6FF4 - chains Z and u of the 28 polymer chains in the assembly; structure by electron microscopy, 3.40 A resolution.

== Chain Z ==
Molecule: pre mRNA
Organism: Homo sapiens
Sequence (478 nucleotides; row label = number of the first residue in the row):
     1 GAAUACAAGCUCAUCCGAUAUCCGUACACCAUCAGGGUACGAGCUAGCCC
    51 AUGGCGUACACCAUCAGGGUACGACUAGUAGAUCUCGUACACCAUCAGGG
   101 UACGGAAUUCUCUAGAGUCGAGGAGGACAUCUCAGCAAAAGAGAAGCUGC
   151 UGCGGGCGUCGGAGGACGAGCGGGACCGGGUGCUGGAGGAGCUGCACAAG
   201 GCAGAGGACAGCCUGCUGGCUGCCGACGAGACCGCCGCCAAGGUAUGUAU
   251 CAAGCUUACAAGACAGCUUUAAGGAGACCAAUAGAAACUGGGCAUGUGGA
   301 GACAGAGAAGACUCUUGGCCUCGAGAAACCUGUAACUGGAAUGUGUGUGG
   351 AGUGUGACUGAUAGAACACUACCUGAUUCUUAUGUAUUUACUGACCUGUG
   401 UUUUUUUGCUACUUUUUUUCUUUUCUCCCCUUCCCCUUUCCCUAUUUUUU
   451 UUCUUGCCCUGAUCCGGAAUUUGGAUCC
Disordered / not traced: 1-232, 263-379, 398-478

== Chain u ==
Name: Splicing factor 3B subunit 1
Organism: Homo sapiens
UniProtKB: O75533 (SF3B1_HUMAN); residues 1-1304 here = UniProt positions 1-1304
Amino-acid sequence (1304 residues; numbered 1 to 1304; the number before each row is that of its first residue):
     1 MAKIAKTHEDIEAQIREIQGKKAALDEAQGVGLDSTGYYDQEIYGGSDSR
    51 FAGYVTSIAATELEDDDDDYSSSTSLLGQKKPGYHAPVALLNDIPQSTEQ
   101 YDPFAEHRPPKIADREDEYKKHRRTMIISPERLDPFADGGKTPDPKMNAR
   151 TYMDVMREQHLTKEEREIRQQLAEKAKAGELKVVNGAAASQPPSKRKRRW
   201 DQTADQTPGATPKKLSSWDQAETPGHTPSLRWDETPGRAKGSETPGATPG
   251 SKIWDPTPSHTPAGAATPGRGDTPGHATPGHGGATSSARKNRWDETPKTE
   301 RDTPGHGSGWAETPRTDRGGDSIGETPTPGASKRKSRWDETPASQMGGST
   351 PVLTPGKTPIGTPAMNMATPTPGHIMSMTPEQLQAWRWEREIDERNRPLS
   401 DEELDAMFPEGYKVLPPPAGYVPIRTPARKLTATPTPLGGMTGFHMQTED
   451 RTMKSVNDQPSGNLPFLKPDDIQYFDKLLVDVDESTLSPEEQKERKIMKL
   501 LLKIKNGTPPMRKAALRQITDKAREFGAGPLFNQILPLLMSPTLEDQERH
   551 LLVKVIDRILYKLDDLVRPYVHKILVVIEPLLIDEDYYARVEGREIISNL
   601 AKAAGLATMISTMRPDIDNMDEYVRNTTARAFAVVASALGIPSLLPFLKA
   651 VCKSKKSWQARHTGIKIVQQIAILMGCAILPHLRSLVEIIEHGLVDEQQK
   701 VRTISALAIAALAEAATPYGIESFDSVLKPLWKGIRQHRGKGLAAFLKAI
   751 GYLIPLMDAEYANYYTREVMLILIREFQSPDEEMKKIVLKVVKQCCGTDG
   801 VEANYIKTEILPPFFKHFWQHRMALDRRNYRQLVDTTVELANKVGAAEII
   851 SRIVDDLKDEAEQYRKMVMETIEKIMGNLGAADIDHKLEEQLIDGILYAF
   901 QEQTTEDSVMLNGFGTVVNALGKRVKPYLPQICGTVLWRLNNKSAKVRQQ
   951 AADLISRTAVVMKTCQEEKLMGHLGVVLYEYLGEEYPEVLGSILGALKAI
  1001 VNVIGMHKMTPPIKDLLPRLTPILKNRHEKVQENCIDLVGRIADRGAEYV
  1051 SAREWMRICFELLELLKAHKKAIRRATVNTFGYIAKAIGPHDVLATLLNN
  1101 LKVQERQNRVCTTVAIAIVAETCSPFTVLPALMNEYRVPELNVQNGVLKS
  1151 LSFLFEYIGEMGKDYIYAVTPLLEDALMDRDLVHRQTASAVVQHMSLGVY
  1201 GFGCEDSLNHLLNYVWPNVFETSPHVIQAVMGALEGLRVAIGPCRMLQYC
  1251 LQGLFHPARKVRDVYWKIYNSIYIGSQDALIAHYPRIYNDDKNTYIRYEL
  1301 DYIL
Disordered / not traced: 1-397, 416-441
UniProt features mapped onto this chain:
  - region: Gly-529 to Arg-568 (Interaction with SF3B14), Gln-547 to His-550 (Interaction with PHF5A), Glu-1156, Tyr-1157 (Interaction with PHF5A)
  - site: Pro-469 (Interaction with RNA), Tyr-587 (Interaction with RNA), Glu-592 (Interaction with PHF5A), Lys-602 (Interaction with SF3B3), Cys-677 (Interaction with SF3B3), Cys-1035 (Interaction with RNA), Tyr-1049 (Interaction with RNA), Leu-1141 (Interaction with RNA), Glu-1205 (Interaction with SF3B3)
  - modified residue: Thr-125 (Phosphothreonine), Ser-129 (Phosphoserine), Lys-141 (N6-acetyllysine), Thr-142 (Phosphothreonine), Arg-157 (Citrulline), Ser-194 (Phosphoserine), Thr-203 (Phosphothreonine), Thr-207 (Phosphothreonine), Thr-211 (Phosphothreonine), Lys-214 (N6-acetyllysine), Thr-223 (Phosphothreonine), Thr-227 (Phosphothreonine), Ser-229 (Phosphoserine), Thr-235 (Phosphothreonine), Thr-244 (Phosphothreonine), Thr-248 (Phosphothreonine), Thr-257 (Phosphothreonine), Thr-261 (Phosphothreonine), Thr-267 (Phosphothreonine), Thr-273 (Phosphothreonine) and 22 more in UniProt
  - cross-link (Glycyl lysine isopeptide (Lys-Gly)): Lys-214 (interchain with G-Cter in SUMO2), Lys-413 (interchain with G-Cter in SUMO1), Lys-430 (interchain with G-Cter in SUMO2)
  - mutagenesis: Trp-200 (W200A: Abolishes interaction with RBM39; when associated with A-218; A-232; A-254; A-293; A-310 and A-338), Trp-218 (W218A: Abolishes interaction with RBM39; when associated with A-200; A-232; A-254; A-293; A-310 and A-338), Thr-223 (T223A: No effect on interaction with PPP1R8), Thr-227 (T227A: No effect on interaction with PPP1R8), Trp-232 (W232A: Abolishes interaction with RBM39; when associated with A-200; A-218; A-254; A-293; A-310 and A-338), Thr-235 (T235A: No effect on interaction with PPP1R8), Thr-244 (T244A: Slight inhibition of interaction with PPP1R8), Thr-248 (T248A: Slight inhibition of interaction with PPP1R8), Trp-254 (W254A: Abolishes interaction with RBM39; when associated with A-200; A-218; A-232; A-293; A-310 and A-338), Thr-257 (T257A: No effect on interaction with PPP1R8), Thr-261 (T261A: Slight inhibition of interaction with PPP1R8), Thr-267 (T267A: No effect on interaction with PPP1R8), 9 further mutagenesis entries in UniProt

== Chain Z / chain u interface ==
Pairs across the interface (33):
  U385(Z) / Lys-522(u)  salt bridge to the phosphate
  A386(Z) / Lys-496(u)  salt bridge to the phosphate
  U387(Z) / Asn-463(u)  phosphate contact
  A390(Z) / Gln-1104(u)  hydrogen bond to the phosphate
  C391(Z) / Gln-1104(u)  phosphate contact
  C391(Z) / Leu-1141(u)  sugar contact
  C391(Z) / Asn-1142(u)  hydrogen bond to the phosphate
  C391(Z) / Val-1183(u)  sugar contact
  U392(Z) / Arg-1106(u)  phosphate contact
  U392(Z) / Arg-1109(u)  salt bridge to the phosphate
  U392(Z) / Val-1183(u)  sugar contact
  U392(Z) / Gln-1186(u)  hydrogen bond to the sugar
  U392(Z) / His-1225(u)  base contact
  G393(Z) / Arg-1106(u)  salt bridge to the phosphate
  G393(Z) / Val-1110(u)  phosphate contact
  G393(Z) / Lys-1149(u)  salt bridge to the phosphate
  G393(Z) / His-1225(u)  hydrogen bond to the sugar
  A394(Z) / Lys-1071(u)  hydrogen bond to the sugar
  A394(Z) / Arg-1074(u)  base contact
  A394(Z) / Arg-1075(u)  base contact
  A394(Z) / Val-1078(u)  base contact
  A394(Z) / Cys-1111(u)  base contact
  A394(Z) / Val-1114(u)  base contact
  A394(Z) / Lys-1149(u)  salt bridge to the phosphate
  A394(Z) / Phe-1153(u)  sugar contact
  A394(Z) / Tyr-1157(u)  base contact
  C395(Z) / Arg-1106(u)  salt bridge to the phosphate
  C395(Z) / Gln-1107(u)  phosphate contact
  C396(Z) / Lys-1071(u)  salt bridge to the phosphate
  C396(Z) / Arg-1074(u)  salt bridge to the phosphate
  C396(Z) / Gln-1107(u)  base contact
  U397(Z) / His-1069(u)  base contact
  U397(Z) / Lys-1070(u)  phosphate contact

== In short ==
The interface between chain Z and chain u involves 11 residues on one side and 24 on the other, with 5
hydrogen bonds and 9 salt bridges. Polar contacts include U392(Z)/Gln-1186(u), G393(Z)/His-1225(u) and
A394(Z)/Lys-1071(u). UniProt lists 21 mutagenesis sites on chain u.
Here chain Z is pre mRNA and chain u is Splicing factor 3B subunit 1, both from Homo sapiens. Entry 6FF4
(human Bact spliceosome core structure) was determined by electron microscopy.
